9K0E - chains G and M of the 12 polymer chains in the assembly; structure by electron microscopy, 2.80 A resolution.

[Chain G]
Name: Amyloid-beta A4 protein
Reference sequence: B4DMD5 (B4DMD5_HUMAN); residues 1-42 here correspond to UniProt positions 524-565 (UniProt number = residue number + 523)
Sequence (42 residues; each row starts with the number of its first residue):
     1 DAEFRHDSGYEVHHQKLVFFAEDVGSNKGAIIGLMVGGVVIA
Not modelled in the structure: 1-10

[Chain M]
Name: Amyloid-beta protein 40
Reference sequence: P05067 (A4_HUMAN); residues 9-21 here correspond to UniProt positions 680-692 (UniProt number = residue number + 671)
Sequence (13 residues; numbered 9 to 21; the number before each row is that of its first residue):
     9 GYEVHHQKLVFFA
Not modelled in the structure: 9-10, 20-21

[Interface between chain G and chain M]
Pairs across the interface - 6 pairs, chain G then chain M:
  His-13(G) with Glu-11(M), salt bridge
  Gln-15(G) with His-13(M), hydrogen bond; His-14(M), hydrogen bond (side chain-backbone)
  Leu-17(G) with Lys-16(M); Leu-17(M), hydrophobic
  Phe-19(G) with Leu-17(M), hydrophobic
Also at the interface, not in a pair above, chain M (6 interface residues in all): Gln-15

[Summary]
4 residues of chain G face 6 of chain M across their interface; the contacts include 2 hydrogen bonds and 1
salt bridge. Among the polar pairs are His-13(G)/Glu-11(M), Gln-15(G)/His-13(M) and Gln-15(G)/His-14(M).
Chain G is Amyloid-beta A4 protein and chain M is Amyloid-beta protein 40; the structure, Cryo-EM structure of
Amyloid-beta42-4b polymorph 2, was determined by electron microscopy, deposited together with 9K0D and 9K0F.
